PDB entry 2HPS | X-ray diffraction, 1.72 A resolution | chain A

[Chain A]
Name: coelenterazine-binding protein with bound coelenterazine
Source organism: Renilla muelleri
Chain sequence (186 residues; row label = number of the first residue in the row):
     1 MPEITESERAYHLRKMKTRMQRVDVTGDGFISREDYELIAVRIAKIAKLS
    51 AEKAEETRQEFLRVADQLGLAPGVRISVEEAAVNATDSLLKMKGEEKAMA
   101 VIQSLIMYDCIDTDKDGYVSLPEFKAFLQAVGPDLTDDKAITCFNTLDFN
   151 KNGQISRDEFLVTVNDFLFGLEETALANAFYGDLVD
Not modelled in the structure: 1-2
Modified residues: Mse1 (selenomethionine); Mse16, Mse20, Mse92, Mse99, Mse107 (selenomethionine; parent Met)
Ligand contacts: C2-hydroxy-coelenterazine (CTZ): Arg19, Mse20, Arg22, Val23, Tyr36, Ile39, Phe61, Gln103, Mse107, Ile111, Phe124, Phe127, Leu128, Val131, Leu135, Lys139, Cys143, Phe160, Ala179, Phe180, Tyr181, Gly182

[Overview]
Bound to chain A: C2-hydroxy-coelenterazine.
Chain A is coelenterazine-binding protein with bound coelenterazine (Renilla muelleri); the structure, Crystal
structure of coelenterazine-binding protein from Renilla Muelleri, was determined by X-ray diffraction (same
publication as 2HQ8).
